8YGV - chains D and G of the 7 polymer chains in the assembly; structure by electron microscopy, 3.30 A resolution.

# Chain D
Protein: ATP synthase subunit beta
Source organism: Bacillus sp. PS3
Notes: EC 7.1.2.2
UniProtKB: A0A0M4U1P9 (A0A0M4U1P9_BACP3); residue numbers follow UniProt; this construct covers 1-473
Chain sequence (484 residues; row label = number of the first residue in the row; numbers below 1 keep their minus sign (Met-10 is residue -10)):
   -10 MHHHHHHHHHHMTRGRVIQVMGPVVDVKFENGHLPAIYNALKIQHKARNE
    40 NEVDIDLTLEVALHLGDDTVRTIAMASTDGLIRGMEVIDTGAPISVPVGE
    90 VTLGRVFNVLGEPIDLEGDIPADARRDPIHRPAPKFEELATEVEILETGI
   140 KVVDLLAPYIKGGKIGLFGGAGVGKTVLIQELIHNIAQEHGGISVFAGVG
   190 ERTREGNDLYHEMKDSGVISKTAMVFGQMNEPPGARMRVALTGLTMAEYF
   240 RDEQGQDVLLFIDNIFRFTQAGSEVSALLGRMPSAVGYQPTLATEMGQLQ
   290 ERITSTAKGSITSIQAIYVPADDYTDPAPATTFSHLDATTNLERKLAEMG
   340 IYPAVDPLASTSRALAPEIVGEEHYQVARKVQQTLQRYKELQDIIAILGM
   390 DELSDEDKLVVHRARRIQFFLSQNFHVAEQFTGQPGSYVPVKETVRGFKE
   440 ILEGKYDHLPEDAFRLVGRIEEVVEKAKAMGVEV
Disordered / not traced: -10 to 0, 471-473
Sequence notes: initiating methionine (-10); expression tag (-9 to 0)

# Chain G
Protein: ATP synthase gamma chain
Source organism: Bacillus sp. PS3
UniProtKB: A0A0M4TPJ7 (A0A0M4TPJ7_BACP3); numbering as in UniProt (aligned over 1-285)
Chain sequence (285 residues; numbered 1 to 285; the number before each row is that of its first residue):
     1 MASLRDIKTRINATKKTSQITKAMEMVSTSKLNRAEQNAKSFVPYMEKIQ
    51 EVVANVALGAGGASHPMLVSRPVKKTGYLVITSDRGLAGAYNSNVLRLVY
   101 QTIQKRHASPDEYAIIVIGRVGLSFFRKRNMPVILDITRLPDQPSFADIK
   151 EIARKTVGLFADGTFDELYMYYNHYVSAIQQEVTERKLLPLTDLAENKQR
   201 TVYEFEPSQEEILDVLLPQYAESLIYGALLDAKASEHAARMTAMKNATDN
   251 ANELIRTLTLSYNRARQAAITQEITEIVAGANALQ
Disordered / not traced: 1, 285

# Interface between chain D and chain G
Residue-residue contacts - 4 pairs, chain D then chain G:
  Gly269(D) with Leu284(G)
  Ser273(D) with Ile277(G)
  Ala274(D) with Glu273(G); Ile277(G)
Other interface residues (no listed pair), chain D (7 interface residues in all): Met271, Pro272, Val275, Asp312
Other interface residues (no listed pair), chain G (6 interface residues in all): Arg5, Gly280, Ala281

# Summary
Chain D and chain G form an interface of 7 and 6 residues respectively.
Here chain D is ATP synthase subunit beta and chain G is ATP synthase gamma chain, both from Bacillus sp. PS3.
Entry 8YGV (F1 domain of Non-catalytic site depleted and epsilon C-terminal domain deleted FoF1-ATPase from
Bacillus PS3,nucleotide depleted ...) was determined by electron microscopy together with 8YH8 from the same
study.
